PDB entry 4ONG | X-ray diffraction, 2.20 A resolution | chains H and P of the 3 polymer chains in the assembly

Chain H:
Molecule: 3D6 fab antibody heavy chain
From: Mus musculus
Notes: antibody fragment or engineered binder
Amino-acid sequence (222 residues; each row starts with the number of its first residue):
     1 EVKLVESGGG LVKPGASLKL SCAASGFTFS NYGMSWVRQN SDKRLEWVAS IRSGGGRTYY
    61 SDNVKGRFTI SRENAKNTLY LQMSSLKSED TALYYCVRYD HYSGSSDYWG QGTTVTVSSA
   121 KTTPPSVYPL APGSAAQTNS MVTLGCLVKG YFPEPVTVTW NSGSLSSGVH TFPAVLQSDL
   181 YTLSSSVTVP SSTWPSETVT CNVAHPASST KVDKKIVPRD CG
Disordered / not traced: 101-102, 133-139, 220-222
Cystine bridges: Cys22-Cys96, Cys146-Cys201

Chain P:
Molecule: Amyloid beta A4 protein
UniProtKB: P05067 (A4_HUMAN); residues 1-40 here correspond to UniProt positions 672-711 (UniProt number = residue number + 671)
Amino-acid sequence (40 residues; each row starts with the number of its first residue):
     1 DAEFRHDSGY EVHHQKLVFF AEDVGSNKGA IIGLMVGGVV
Disordered / not traced: 6-40

Interface between chain H and chain P:
Pairs across the interface (15):
  Gly33(H) - Phe4(P)
  Met34(H) - Phe4(P)
  Ser35(H) - Phe4(P)
  Ser50(H) - Glu3(P)  hydrogen bond
  Ser50(H) - Phe4(P)
  Ile51(H) - Phe4(P)
  Arg52(H) - Glu3(P)  hydrogen bond (side chain-backbone)
  Arg52(H) - Phe4(P)
  Arg52(H) - Arg5(P)
  Tyr59(H) - Glu3(P)  hydrogen bond (side chain-backbone)
  Tyr99(H) - Asp1(P)
  Tyr99(H) - Phe4(P)  hydrophobic
  Tyr99(H) - Arg5(P)
  Ser105(H) - Asp1(P)
  Ser106(H) - Asp1(P)  hydrogen bond
Other interface residues (no listed pair), chain H (12 interface residues in all): Trp47, Gly104

In short:
Chain H and chain P form an interface of 12 and 4 residues respectively; the contacts include 4 hydrogen
bonds. Among the polar pairs are Ser50(H)-Glu3(P), Arg52(H)-Glu3(P) and Tyr59(H)-Glu3(P).
Chain H is 3D6 fab antibody heavy chain (Mus musculus) and chain P is Amyloid beta A4 protein; the structure,
Fab fragment of 3D6 in complex with amyloid beta 1-40, was determined by X-ray diffraction together with 4ONF
from the same study.
